8I3E - chains B and C of the 3 polymer chains in the assembly; structure by X-ray diffraction, 2.70 A resolution.

== Chain B ==
Protein: ELKS/Rab6-interacting/CAST family member 1
Source organism: Rattus norvegicus
UniProt: A0A8I6AIL7 (A0A8I6AIL7_RAT); residue numbers follow UniProt; this construct covers 469-610
Sequence (146 residues; row label = number of the first residue in the row):
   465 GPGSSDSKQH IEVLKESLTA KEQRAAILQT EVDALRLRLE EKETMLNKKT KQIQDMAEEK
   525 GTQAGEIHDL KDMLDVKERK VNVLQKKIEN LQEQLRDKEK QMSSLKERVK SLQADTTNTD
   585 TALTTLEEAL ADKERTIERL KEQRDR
Unresolved in the structure: 465-469, 605-610
Differences from the reference sequence: expression tag (465-468)

== Chain C ==
Protein: MKIAA0559 protein
Source organism: Mus musculus
UniProt: Q8CHE8 (Q8CHE8_MOUSE); residues 3683-3769 here correspond to UniProt positions 399-485 (UniProt number = residue number - 3284)
Sequence (91 residues; each row starts with the number of its first residue):
  3679 GPGSNTMARA KILQDIDREL DLVERESAKL RKKQAELDEE EKEIDAKLRY LEMGINRRKE
  3739 ALLKEREKRE RAYLQGVAED RDYMSDSEVS S
Unresolved in the structure: 3679-3689, 3746-3769
Differences from the reference sequence: expression tag (3679-3682)

== Interface between chain B and chain C ==
Residue-residue contacts - 50 pairs, chain B then chain C:
  T526(B) with R3736(C); L3740(C)
  G529(B) with R3736(C)
  E530(B) with R3736(C); K3737(C), salt bridge
  D533(B) with I3733(C); R3736(C), salt bridge
  L534(B) with I3733(C), hydrophobic
  D536(B) with L3729(C)
  M537(B) with L3726(C); L3729(C), hydrophobic; E3730(C)
  V540(B) with I3722(C); L3726(C), hydrophobic
  R543(B) with E3718(C), salt bridge; E3721(C), salt bridge; I3722(C); K3725(C)
  K544(B) with E3719(C), salt bridge; I3722(C); D3723(C), salt bridge
  V547(B) with L3715(C); E3718(C); I3722(C), hydrophobic
  L548(B) with E3719(C)
  K550(B) with L3715(C)
  K551(B) with Q3712(C); D3716(C), salt bridge; E3719(C), salt bridge
  N554(B) with L3708(C), hydrogen bond (side chain-backbone); K3711(C); Q3712(C)
  L555(B) with Q3712(C)
  E557(B) with L3708(C)
  Q558(B) with L3708(C); R3709(C)
  D561(B) with V3701(C); E3704(C); S3705(C); L3708(C)
  K564(B) with V3701(C)
  Q565(B) with L3698(C); V3701(C); E3702(C)
  S568(B) with I3694(C); L3698(C)
  L569(B) with L3698(C), hydrophobic
  R572(B) with D3695(C), salt bridge; L3698(C)
  S575(B) with L3691(C)
Also at the interface, not in a pair above, chain B (28 interface residues in all): E523, K541, K562
Also at the interface, not in a pair above, chain C (29 interface residues in all): G3732, R3744
From the paper, about this interface:
  - pairs named by the authors: K544(B)-D3723(C), D3695(C)-R572(B), E3719(C)-K551(B), R3744(C)-E523(B)
  - hot spots on chain B (mutagenesis) - D533R, K551D: decreased binding to MKIAA0559 protein (chain C)
  - hot spots on chain B (mutagenesis) - R543D: abolished binding to MKIAA0559 protein (chain C)
  - hot spots on chain C (mutagenesis) - L3698R, R3736D: decreased binding to ELKS/Rab6-interacting/CAST family member 1 (chain B)
  - hot spots on chain C (mutagenesis) - L3726R, L3729E: abolished binding to ELKS/Rab6-interacting/CAST family member 1 (chain B)

== Overview ==
Chain B and chain C form an interface of 28 and 29 residues respectively, with 1 hydrogen bond and 9 salt
bridges. Polar contacts include E530(B)-K3737(C), D533(B)-R3736(C) and R543(B)-E3718(C). The authors report
contacts between K544(B) and D3723(C), D3695(C) and R572(B) and E3719(C) and K551(B) among others. From the
paper: D533R and K551D of chain B reduce binding to MKIAA0559 protein (chain C); L3698R and R3736D of chain C
reduce binding to ELKS/Rab6-interacting/CAST family member 1 (chain B); 7 substitutions were tested in all.
Here chain B is ELKS/Rab6-interacting/CAST family member 1 (Rattus norvegicus) and chain C is MKIAA0559
protein (Mus musculus). Entry 8I3E (Crystal structure of ELKS1 in complex with Piccolo) was determined by
X-ray diffraction.
